PDB entry 9CJ7 | electron microscopy, 3.00 A resolution | chains C and H of the 8 polymer chains in the assembly

[Chain C]
Molecule: Glycoprotein G1
Organism: Lassa virus Josiah
Reference sequence: P08669 (GLYC_LASSJ); residue numbers follow UniProt; this construct covers 1-259
Amino-acid sequence (259 residues; each row starts with the number of its first residue):
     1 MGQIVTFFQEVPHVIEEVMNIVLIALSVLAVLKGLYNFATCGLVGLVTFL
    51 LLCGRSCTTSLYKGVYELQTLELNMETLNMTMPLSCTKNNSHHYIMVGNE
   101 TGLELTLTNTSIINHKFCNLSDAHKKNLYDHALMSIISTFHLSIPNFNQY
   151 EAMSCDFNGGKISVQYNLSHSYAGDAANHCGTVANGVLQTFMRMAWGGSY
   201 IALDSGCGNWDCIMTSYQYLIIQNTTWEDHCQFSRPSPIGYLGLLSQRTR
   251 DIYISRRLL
Unresolved in the structure: 1-59, 173-178
Disulfide bonds: Cys86-Cys231, Cys118-Cys155, Cys180-Cys212
Covalent attachments: glycan linked to Asn79, Asn109, Asn119; N-acetylglucosamine (NAG) linked to Asn89, Asn99, Asn167, Asn224
Differences from the reference sequence: conflict Cys207 (Arg in P08669)
Swiss-Prot annotation at these positions:
  - binding site (Zn(2+)): Cys57
  - site: Lys33 (Important for GP-C-mediated membrane fusion), Thr58, Thr59 (Cleavage), Leu259 (Cleavage)
  - lipidation: Gly2 (N-myristoyl glycine)
  - glycosylation (N-linked (GlcNAc...) asparagine): Asn79, Asn89, Asn99, Asn109, Asn119, Asn167, Asn224
  - mutagenesis: Gly54 (G54A: No effect on SSP cleavage), Ser56 (S56A: Complete loss of SSP cleavage), Thr58 (T58A: Complete loss of SSP cleavage), Ser60 (S60A: No effect on SSP cleavage)
What the authors report for this chain:
  - post-translational modification sites: Asn119

[Chain H]
Molecule: Fv region of 8.9F heavy chain
Organism: Homo sapiens
Amino-acid sequence (293 residues; numbered -20 to 247 plus 25 insertion-coded residues; the number before each row is that of its first residue; a row labelled like 82A-82C holds insertion residues (82A, then the next letters in order); numbers below 1 keep their minus sign (Met-20 is residue -20)):
   -20 METDTLLLWVLLLWVPGSTGDQGTLRESGPGLVRPSETLSLTCGVSGYSI
    30 SSGYYW
   35A G
    36 WIRQPPGKGLEWIGNIYRSGSTYYNPSLKSRVTVSIDTSKNQFSLKL
82A-82C NSV
    83 TAADTAVYYCARSGIKVA
100A-100U DDYYYEMDVWGQGTDDYSYAM
   101 DVWGQGTTVTVSSASTKGPSVFPLAPSSKSTSGGTAALGCLVKDYFPEPV
   151 TVSWNSGALTSGVHTFPAVLQSSGLYSLSSVVTVPSSSLGTQTYICNVNH
   201 KPSNTKVDKRVEPKSCGSGWSHPQFEKGGGSGGGSGGSAWSHPQFEK
Unresolved in the structure: -20 to 0, 114-247
Disulfide bonds: Cys22-Cys92
Modified / non-standard residues: Tyr100C (O-sulfo-L-tyrosine; TYS); Tyr100D (O-sulfo-L-tyrosine; TYS); Tyr100E (O-sulfo-L-tyrosine; TYS)
What the authors report for this chain:
  - post-translational modification sites: Tyr100C

[How chain C and chain H interact]
Pairs across the interface - 7 pairs, chain C then chain H:
  Cys118(C) - Tyr100D(H)
  Tyr150(C) - Ala100(H)  hydrophobic
  Tyr150(C) - Asp100A(H)  hydrogen bond
  Arg256(C) - Met100G(H)
  Arg256(C) - Asp100H(H)
  Arg257(C) - Asp100H(H)  hydrogen bond (backbone-side chain)
  Leu258(C) - Asp100H(H)
Other interface residues (no listed pair), chain C (7 interface residues in all): Ser121, Lys125
Other interface residues (no listed pair), chain H (7 interface residues in all): Tyr100C, Asp100O

[Overview]
Chain C and chain H each contribute 7 residues to their interface, with 2 hydrogen bonds. Polar contacts
include Tyr150(C)-Asp100A(H) and Arg257(C)-Asp100H(H). Covalently linked N-acetylglucosamine: at Asn89(C),
Asn99(C), Asn167(C) and Asn224(C). From UniProt: Zn2+-binding residue Cys57(C) and 4 mutagenesis sites on
chain C. The paper reports modification sites Asn119(C) and Tyr100C(H).
Chain C is Glycoprotein G1 (Lassa virus Josiah) and chain H is Fv region of 8.9F heavy chain (Homo sapiens);
the structure, Lineage IV Lassa virus glycoprotein (Josiah) in complex with monoclonal antibody 8.9F, was
determined by electron microscopy, deposited together with 8TYC, 8TYE, 8VCV, 8VE8, 9CJ8, 9CK7 and 9CK8.
